PDB entry 8G40 | electron microscopy, 2.80 A resolution | chains A and L of the 10 polymer chains in the assembly

# Chain A
Molecule: FNI19 Fab heavy chain
Organism: Homo sapiens
Notes: antibody fragment or engineered binder
Sequence (231 residues; each row starts with the number of its first residue):
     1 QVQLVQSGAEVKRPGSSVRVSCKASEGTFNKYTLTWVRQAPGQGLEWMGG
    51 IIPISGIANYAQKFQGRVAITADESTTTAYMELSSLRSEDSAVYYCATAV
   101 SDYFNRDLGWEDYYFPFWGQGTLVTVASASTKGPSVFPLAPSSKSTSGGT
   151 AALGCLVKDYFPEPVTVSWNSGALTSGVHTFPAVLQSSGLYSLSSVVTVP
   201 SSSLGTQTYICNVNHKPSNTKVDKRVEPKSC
Not modelled in the structure: 1, 130-231
Disulfides: Cys22-Cys96

# Chain L
Molecule: FNI19 Fab light chain
Organism: Homo sapiens
Notes: antibody fragment or engineered binder
Sequence (215 residues; row label = number of the first residue in the row):
     1 EIVMTQSPATLSVSPGARATLFCRASRSVSDNLAWYQQKPGQAPRLLIFG
    51 ASTRATGVPARFSGSGSGTQFTLTISSLQSEDFAVYYCQHYNIWPPWTFG
   101 QGTKVEIKRTVAAPSVFIFPPSDEQLKSGTASVVCLLNNFYPREAKVQWK
   151 VDNALQSGNSQESVTEQDSKDSTYSLSSTLTLSKADYEKHKVYACEVTHQ
   201 GLSSPVTKSFNRGEC
Not modelled in the structure: 110-215
Disulfides: Cys23-Cys88

# Chain A / chain L interface
Pairs across the interface - 38 pairs, chain A then chain L:
  Gln39(A) - Gln38(L)  hydrogen bond
  Gln39(A) - Tyr87(L)  hydrogen bond
  Gln43(A) - Gln101(L)  hydrogen bond
  Gly44(A) - Tyr87(L)
  Leu45(A) - Pro44(L)  hydrophobic
  Leu45(A) - Tyr87(L)  hydrophobic
  Leu45(A) - Phe99(L)  hydrophobic
  Trp47(A) - Pro95(L)  hydrophobic
  Trp47(A) - Pro96(L)  hydrophobic
  Trp47(A) - Trp97(L)
  Tyr95(A) - Gln38(L)  hydrogen bond
  Tyr95(A) - Gln42(L)  hydrogen bond (side chain-backbone)
  Tyr95(A) - Ala43(L)  hydrophobic
  Leu108(A) - Ile93(L)
  Gly109(A) - Ile93(L)
  Gly109(A) - Trp94(L)
  Trp110(A) - Ile93(L)  hydrogen bond (backbone-backbone)
  Trp110(A) - Trp94(L)  hydrophobic
  Trp110(A) - Pro95(L)
  Trp110(A) - Trp97(L)  hydrophobic
  Asp112(A) - Tyr91(L)
  Tyr113(A) - Gln89(L)  hydrogen bond (backbone-side chain)
  Tyr113(A) - Tyr91(L)
  Tyr113(A) - Trp97(L)
  Tyr114(A) - Tyr36(L)
  Tyr114(A) - Leu46(L)  hydrophobic
  Tyr114(A) - Phe49(L)
  Tyr114(A) - Gln89(L)
  Tyr114(A) - Tyr91(L)
  Phe115(A) - Tyr36(L)  hydrogen bond (backbone-side chain)
  Phe115(A) - Leu46(L)
  Phe115(A) - Gln89(L)
  Phe115(A) - Phe99(L)  hydrophobic
  Pro116(A) - Leu46(L)  hydrophobic
  Trp118(A) - Tyr36(L)  hydrophobic
  Trp118(A) - Ala43(L)  hydrophobic
  Trp118(A) - Pro44(L)
  Gly119(A) - Ala43(L)
Interface residues without a listed pair, chain A (20 interface residues in all): Val37, Glu46, Asn59, Phe104
Interface residues without a listed pair, chain L (18 interface residues in all): Ala34

# Summary
20 residues of chain A face 18 of chain L across their interface, with 8 hydrogen bonds. Among the polar pairs
are Gln39(A)-Gln38(L), Gln39(A)-Tyr87(L) and Gln43(A)-Gln101(L).
Chain A is FNI19 Fab heavy chain and chain L is FNI19 Fab light chain, both from Homo sapiens; the structure,
N2 neuraminidase of A/Hong_Kong/2671/2019 in complex with 3 FNI19 Fab molecules, was determined by electron
microscopy, deposited together with 8G30, 8G3M, 8G3N, 8G3O and 8G3V.
